PDB entry 7Z0O | electron microscopy, 2.80 A resolution | chains D and E of the 10 polymer chains in the assembly

[Chain D]
Molecule: RNA polymerase I-specific transcription initiation factor RRN5
From: Saccharomyces cerevisiae
UniProt: Q02983 (RRN5_YEAST); residues 1-363 here = UniProt positions 1-363
Amino-acid sequence (364 residues; row label = number of the first residue in the row; numbering starts at 0):
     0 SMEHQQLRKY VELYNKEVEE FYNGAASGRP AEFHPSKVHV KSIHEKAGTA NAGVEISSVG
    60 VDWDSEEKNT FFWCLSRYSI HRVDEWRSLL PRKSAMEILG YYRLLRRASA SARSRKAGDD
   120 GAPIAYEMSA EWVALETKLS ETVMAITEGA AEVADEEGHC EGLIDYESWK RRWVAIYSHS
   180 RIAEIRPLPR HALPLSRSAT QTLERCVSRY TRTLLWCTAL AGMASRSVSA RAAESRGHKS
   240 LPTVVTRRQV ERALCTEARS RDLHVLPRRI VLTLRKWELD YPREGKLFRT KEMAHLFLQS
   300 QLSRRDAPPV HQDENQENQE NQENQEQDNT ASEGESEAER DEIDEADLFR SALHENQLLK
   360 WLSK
Not modelled in the structure: 0-2, 25-30, 45-54, 115-120, 232-238, 303-338
Sequence notes: expression tag (0)
Reported in the primary citation:
  - binding site for Non-template DNA: R189

[Chain E]
Molecule: RNA polymerase I-specific transcription initiation factor RRN9
From: Saccharomyces cerevisiae
UniProt: P53437 (RRN9_YEAST); residues 1-365 here = UniProt positions 1-365
Amino-acid sequence (366 residues; numbered 0 to 365; the number before each row is that of its first residue; numbering starts at 0):
     0 SMSDLDEESQ IETQIDAPIE DIIRGSELTT TTADKETLKS ANELLDSLEH SHRVDLSLHL
    60 YSAYLLKRLL YKANEKKHFY EVNQFVKTQI KDNWTSWPNP NTIIDPSVDK LYEDIPEGIA
   120 NVSVQPGEIS NRALMHASDM MRVELDAQWQ KFLSKSALDH DVTLDVDELN IPNEISRNIL
   180 VKLDSLFEGL HDKIAKENEF DVRQDKHSNN IRANQIDDEP MQANRRIKYT YHDLVSRGCE
   240 MNEDMTDIYM KSLELYNDIP EKYKKRKFRL PKQILKKYHQ PKKTSSYLKE LLSKTREDFI
   300 PVEKLLKDKR LTSKDKSKLQ RLNREETEDA LNKRTFFQVK GYLEDENEIS DYELDDCLIE
   360 LPNGNI
Not modelled in the structure: 0-34, 116-122, 209-226, 361-365
Sequence notes: expression tag (0)
Reported in the primary citation:
  - binding site for Non-template DNA: R295, K308

[Interface between chain D and chain E]
Pairs across the interface (93):
  V10(D) with L360(E), hydrophobic
  Y13(D) with C356(E), hydrogen bond (side chain-backbone); I358(E), hydrophobic
  N14(D) with L357(E); I358(E), hydrogen bond (side chain-backbone)
  V17(D) with L353(E), hydrophobic; C356(E), hydrophobic
  E18(D) with L353(E)
  Y21(D) with Y351(E); E352(E); L353(E), hydrophobic; C356(E)
  V39(D) with E167(E)
  K40(D) with D164(E), salt bridge; E167(E), salt bridge
  M95(D) with W148(E), hydrophobic
  L98(D) with I174(E), hydrophobic
  R102(D) with P171(E); E173(E), salt bridge
  V142(D) with I358(E), hydrophobic
  T201(D) with I348(E)
  R204(D) with N346(E), hydrogen bond (side chain-backbone); E347(E), hydrogen bond (side chain-backbone); I348(E)
  R208(D) with L342(E); D344(E), salt bridge; N346(E); E347(E), salt bridge; I348(E)
  R211(D) with Y341(E), hydrogen bond (side chain-backbone); D344(E)
  T212(D) with Y341(E), hydrogen bond
  W215(D) with F336(E); Q337(E); K339(E); G340(E); Y341(E)
  L219(D) with R333(E); Q337(E)
  A220(D) with R333(E)
  M222(D) with A329(E); K332(E); R333(E)
  A223(D) with T326(E); A329(E), hydrophobic; L330(E), hydrophobic
  R225(D) with P300(E); V301(E), hydrogen bond (backbone-backbone); E325(E), salt bridge; A329(E)
  S226(D) with I299(E); P300(E)
  V227(D) with L291(E), hydrophobic; F298(E); I299(E), hydrogen bond (backbone-backbone); V301(E), hydrophobic; L304(E), hydrophobic; L318(E), hydrophobic
  S228(D) with F298(E)
  A229(D) with T294(E); D297(E), hydrogen bond (backbone-backbone)
  R230(D) with T294(E), hydrogen bond (side chain-backbone); R295(E), hydrogen bond (side chain-backbone); E296(E); D297(E)
  S239(D) with E325(E)
  L240(D) with V301(E), hydrophobic; L321(E); N322(E); E325(E)
  P241(D) with F298(E), hydrophobic
  V243(D) with F298(E), hydrophobic
  R247(D) with F199(E); D200(E), salt bridge; Q203(E), hydrogen bond
  E250(D) with F199(E)
  R251(D) with E196(E), salt bridge; F199(E); D200(E), salt bridge
  C254(D) with F199(E), hydrophobic
  T255(D) with K195(E); E196(E)
  E256(D) with K195(E), hydrogen bond (backbone-side chain)
  R260(D) with E239(E); N241(E)
  H294(D) with R202(E); Q203(E); H206(E)
  Q298(D) with F199(E), hydrogen bond (side chain-backbone); R202(E), hydrogen bond; Q203(E)
  L301(D) with R202(E)
  S302(D) with R202(E), hydrogen bond
Other interface residues (no listed pair), chain D (50 interface residues in all): L6, N22, I145, T146, C205, A257, L297
Other interface residues (no listed pair), chain E (56 interface residues in all): L152, K192, E198, C238, E359

[Summary]
The interface between chain D and chain E involves 50 residues on one side and 56 on the other, with 16
hydrogen bonds and 9 salt bridges. Polar pairs include K40(D)-D164(E), K40(D)-E167(E) and R102(D)-E173(E). The
paper reports a binding site for Non-template DNA at R189(D) and R295(E) among others.
Here chain D is RNA polymerase I-specific transcription initiation factor RRN5 and chain E is RNA polymerase
I-specific transcription initiation factor RRN9, both from Saccharomyces cerevisiae. Entry 7Z0O (Structure of
transcription factor UAF in complex with TBP and 35S rRNA promoter DNA) was determined by electron microscopy.
